7CXH - chains A and B; structure by X-ray diffraction, 2.30 A resolution.

== Chain A ==
Molecule: Peroxisome proliferator-activated receptor gamma
From: Homo sapiens
Reference sequence: P37231 (PPARG_HUMAN); residues 195-477 here correspond to UniProt positions 223-505 (UniProt number = residue number + 28)
Sequence (283 residues; each row starts with the number of its first residue):
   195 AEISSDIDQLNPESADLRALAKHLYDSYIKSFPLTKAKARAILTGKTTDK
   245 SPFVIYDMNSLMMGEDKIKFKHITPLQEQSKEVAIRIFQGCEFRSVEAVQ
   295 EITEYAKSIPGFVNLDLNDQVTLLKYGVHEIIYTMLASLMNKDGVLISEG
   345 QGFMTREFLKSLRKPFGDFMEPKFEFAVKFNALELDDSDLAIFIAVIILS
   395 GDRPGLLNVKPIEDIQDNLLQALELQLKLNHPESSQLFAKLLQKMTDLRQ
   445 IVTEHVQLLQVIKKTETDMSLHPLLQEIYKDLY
Not modelled in the structure: 195-203
Differences from the reference sequence: engineered mutation Glu286 (Gln314 in P37231)
UniProt features mapped onto this chain:
  - motif: Pro467 to Asp475 (9aaTAD)
  - binding site (rosiglitazone): His323, His449, Tyr473
  - cross-link: Lys224 (Glycyl lysine isopeptide (Lys-Gly) (interchain with G-Cter in ubiquitin))

== Chain B ==
Molecule: 16-mer peptide from Nuclear receptor coactivator 1
Notes: EC 2.3.1.48
Reference sequence: Q15788 (NCOA1_HUMAN); residues 685-700 here = UniProt positions 685-700
Sequence (16 residues; each row starts with the number of its first residue):
   685 ERHKILHRLLQEGSPS
Not modelled in the structure: 685, 697-700
UniProt features mapped onto this chain:
  - motif: Leu690 to Leu694 (LXXLL motif 4)
  - modified residue: Ser698 (Phosphoserine)
  - mutagenesis: Leu693 to Leu694 (Slightly affects interactions with steroid receptors. Abolishes interactions with steroid receptors; when associated with A-636; A-637; A-752 and A-753)

== Interface between chain A and chain B ==
Contacting residue pairs (20):
  Thr297(A) - Leu693(B)
  Glu298(A) - Leu693(B)
  Lys301(A) - Leu693(B)  hydrogen bond (side chain-backbone)
  Lys301(A) - Leu694(B)
  Lys301(A) - Glu696(B)
  Phe306(A) - Leu694(B)  hydrophobic
  Leu311(A) - His691(B)
  Leu311(A) - Gln695(B)
  Gln314(A) - Leu694(B)
  Val315(A) - His687(B)
  Val315(A) - His691(B)
  Val315(A) - Leu694(B)  hydrophobic
  Leu318(A) - Leu694(B)  hydrophobic
  Lys319(A) - His687(B)
  Pro467(A) - Ile689(B)
  Leu468(A) - Ile689(B)
  Glu471(A) - His687(B)
  Glu471(A) - Lys688(B)
  Glu471(A) - Ile689(B)  hydrogen bond (side chain-backbone)
  Glu471(A) - Leu690(B)  hydrogen bond (side chain-backbone)
Interface residues without a listed pair, chain A (17 interface residues in all): Val293, Gln294, Asn312, Ile472, Lys474
Interface residues without a listed pair, chain B (10 interface residues in all): Arg686

== Summary ==
17 residues of chain A and 10 residues of chain B are in contact, with 3 hydrogen bonds. Polar pairs include
Lys301(A)-Leu693(B), Glu471(A)-Ile689(B) and Glu471(A)-Leu690(B). UniProt lists 3 rosiglitazone-binding
residues on chain A; 2 mutagenesis sites on chain B.
Here chain A is Peroxisome proliferator-activated receptor gamma (Homo sapiens) and chain B is a 16-mer
peptide from Nuclear receptor coactivator 1. Entry 7CXH (The ligand-free structure of human PPARgamma LBD
Q286E mutant in the presence of the SRC-1 coactivator ...) was determined by X-ray diffraction.
